1XWA - chain A; structure by X-ray diffraction, 2.20 A resolution.

# Chain A
Molecule: thioredoxin
Source organism: Drosophila melanogaster
UniProt: Q9V429 (THIO2_DROME); numbering as in UniProt (aligned over 1-106)
Amino-acid sequence (111 residues; each row starts with the number of its first residue; numbers below 1 keep their minus sign (Ala-4 is residue -4)):
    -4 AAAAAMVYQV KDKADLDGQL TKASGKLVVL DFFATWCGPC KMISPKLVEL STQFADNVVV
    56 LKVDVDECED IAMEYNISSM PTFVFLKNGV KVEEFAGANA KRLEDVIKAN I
Sequence notes: cloning artifact (-4 to 0)
Swiss-Prot annotation at these positions:
  - active site (Nucleophile): Cys32, Cys35
  - site: Asp26 (Deprotonates C-terminal active site Cys), Gly33 (Contributes to redox potential value), Pro34 (Contributes to redox potential value)
Disulfide bonds: Cys32-Cys35
Ion coordination: Cd2+ site 1: Thr30 (shared with 1 residue of chain C); Cd2+ site 2: Glu44 (together with chloride ion) (shared with 1 residue of chain B); Cd2+ site 3: Glu99 (together with chloride ion) (shared with 1 residue of chain B)
Reported in the primary citation:
  - conformationally variable residues (loop rearrangement, side-chain flip): Phe28, Lys36 to Ile38
  - self-association interface (contacts with another copy of this molecule); pairs are residue here / residue on that copy: Val60-Trp31 (hydrophobic contact)
  - catalytic residues: Cys32 (citing earlier work)

# Summary
Curated annotation (UniProt) lists active-site residues Cys32 and Cys35. From the paper: the catalytic residue
Cys32; conformational variability at Phe28 and Lys36.
Chain A is thioredoxin (Drosophila melanogaster); the structure, Drospohila thioredoxin, oxidized, P41212, was
determined by X-ray diffraction, deposited together with 1XW9, 1XWB and 1XWC.
